2OIN - chains A and C; structure by X-ray diffraction, 2.50 A resolution.

Chain A:
Protein: Polyprotein
Organism: Hepatitis C virus
Notes: fragment: HCV protease domain NS3
UniProt: Q9ELS8 (Q9ELS8_9HEPC); residues 27-207 here correspond to UniProt positions 1027-1207 (UniProt number = residue number + 1000)
Chain sequence (200 residues; row label = number of the first residue in the row):
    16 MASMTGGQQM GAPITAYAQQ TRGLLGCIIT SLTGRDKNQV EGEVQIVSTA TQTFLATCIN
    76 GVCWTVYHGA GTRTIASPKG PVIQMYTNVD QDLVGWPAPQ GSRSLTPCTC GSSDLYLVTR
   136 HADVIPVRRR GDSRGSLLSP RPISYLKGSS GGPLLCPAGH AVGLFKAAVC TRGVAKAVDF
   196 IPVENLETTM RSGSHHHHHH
Not modelled in the structure: 16-54, 206-215
Differences from the reference sequence: cloning artifact (16-26, 208-209); conflict R145 (Gln1145 in Q9ELS8); engineered mutation K181 (Arg1181 in Q9ELS8); expression tag (210-215)
Bound ions: Zn2+: C123, C125, C171

Chain C:
Protein: NS4A peptide
Chain sequence (21 residues; each row starts with the number of its first residue):
    20 KGSVVIVGRI VLSGKPAIIP A
Not modelled in the structure: 20, 37-40

How chain A and chain C interact:
Contacting residue pairs - 35 pairs, chain A then chain C:
  V55(A) - R28(C)  hydrogen bond (backbone-side chain)
  V55(A) - K34(C)
  V55(A) - P35(C)
  V55(A) - A36(C)  hydrophobic
  E56(A) - V30(C)
  G57(A) - I29(C)
  E58(A) - I29(C)  hydrogen bond (backbone-backbone)
  E58(A) - V30(C)
  E58(A) - L31(C)  hydrogen bond (side chain-backbone)
  V59(A) - R28(C)
  V59(A) - I29(C)  hydrogen bond (backbone-backbone)
  Q60(A) - G27(C)
  I61(A) - I25(C)
  I61(A) - V26(C)  hydrogen bond (backbone-backbone)
  I61(A) - G27(C)  hydrogen bond (backbone-backbone)
  V62(A) - V23(C)  hydrophobic
  V62(A) - V24(C)
  S63(A) - V23(C)
  S63(A) - V24(C)  hydrogen bond (backbone-backbone)
  S63(A) - V26(C)
  R88(A) - G21(C)
  R88(A) - V23(C)
  T89(A) - S22(C)  hydrogen bond
  T89(A) - V23(C)  hydrogen bond (backbone-backbone)
  I90(A) - S22(C)
  I90(A) - V23(C)
  A91(A) - S22(C)
  A91(A) - V23(C)  hydrogen bond (backbone-backbone)
  A91(A) - V24(C)  hydrophobic
  P96(A) - S22(C)
  W111(A) - V23(C)  hydrophobic
  P114(A) - I25(C)  hydrophobic
  G116(A) - R28(C)  hydrogen bond (backbone-side chain)
  L120(A) - L31(C)  hydrophobic
  T134(A) - I29(C)
Other interface residues (no listed pair), chain A (26 interface residues in all): T64, A85, R118, V133, R135, A137, L170
Other interface residues (no listed pair), chain C (15 interface residues in all): S32

Summary:
Chain A and chain C form an interface of 26 and 15 residues respectively; the contacts include 11 hydrogen
bonds. Polar contacts include V55(A)-R28(C), E58(A)-L31(C) and T89(A)-S22(C). The Zn2+ site is built by
C123(A), C125(A) and C171(A).
Chain A is Polyprotein (Hepatitis C virus) and chain C is NS4A peptide; the structure, crystal structure of
HCV NS3-4A R155K mutant, was determined by X-ray diffraction.
